8UNF - chains E and A of the 10 polymer chains in the assembly; structure by electron microscopy, 3.15 A resolution.

# Chain E
Protein: Sliding-clamp-loader large subunit
From: Tequatrovirus T4
Reference sequence: P04526 (LOADL_BPT4); residue numbers follow UniProt; this construct covers 1-319
Chain sequence (319 residues; each row starts with the number of its first residue):
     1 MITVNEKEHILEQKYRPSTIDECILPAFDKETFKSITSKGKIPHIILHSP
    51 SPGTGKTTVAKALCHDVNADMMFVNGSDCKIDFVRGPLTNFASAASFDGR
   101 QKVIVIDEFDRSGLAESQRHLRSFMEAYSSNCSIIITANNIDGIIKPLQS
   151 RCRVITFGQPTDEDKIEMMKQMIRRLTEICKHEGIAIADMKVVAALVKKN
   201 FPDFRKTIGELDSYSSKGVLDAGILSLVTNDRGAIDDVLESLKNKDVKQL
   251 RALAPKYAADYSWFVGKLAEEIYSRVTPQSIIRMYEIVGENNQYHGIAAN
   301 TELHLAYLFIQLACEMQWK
Metal / ion sites: Mg2+: Thr57 (together with ADP)
Residues lining bound ligands:
  - 08T ([[[(2R,3S,4R,5R)-5-(6-aminopurin-9-yl)-3,4-bis(oxidanyl)oxolan-2-yl]methoxy-oxidanyl-phosphoryl]oxy-oxidanyl-phosphoryl]oxy-tris(fluoranyl)beryllium): Glu126, Pro147, Arg151
  - ADP (adenosine-5'-diphosphate): Glu12, Gln13, Tyr15, Arg16, Pro17, Cys23, Ile24, Leu25, Ser49, Pro52, Gly53, Thr54, Gly55, Lys56, Thr57, Thr58, Phe204, Arg205, Ile208
Swiss-Prot annotation at these positions:
  - binding site (ATP): Glu12 to Tyr15, Ile24, Gly53 to Thr58, Arg205

# Chain A
Protein: Sliding-clamp-loader small subunit
From: Tequatrovirus T4
Reference sequence: P04527 (LOADS_BPT4); residue numbers follow UniProt; this construct covers 1-187
Chain sequence (187 residues; each row starts with the number of its first residue):
     1 MSLFKDDIQLNEHQVAWYSKDWTAVQSAADSFKEKAENEFFEIIGAINNK
    51 TKCSIAQKDYSKFMVENALSQFPECMPAVYAMNLIGSGLSDEAHFNYLMA
   101 AVPRGKRYGKWAKLVEDSTEVLIIKLLAKRYQVNTNDAINYKSILTKNGK
   151 LPLVLKELKGLVTDDFLKEVTKNVKEQKQLKKLALEW

# Chain E / chain A interface
Residue-residue contacts - 63 pairs, chain E then chain A:
  Glu8(E) - Tyr131(A)
  His9(E) - Tyr131(A)
  His9(E) - Lys150(A)
  His9(E) - Val154(A)
  His9(E) - Glu157(A)  salt bridge
  Ile10(E) - Tyr131(A)  hydrophobic
  Ile10(E) - Tyr141(A)  hydrophobic
  Glu12(E) - Tyr141(A)  hydrogen bond
  Gln13(E) - Tyr131(A)
  Gln13(E) - Tyr141(A)  hydrogen bond
  Phe73(E) - Gln132(A)
  Asn75(E) - Gln132(A)  hydrogen bond (side chain-backbone)
  Asn75(E) - Val133(A)
  Asn75(E) - Asn134(A)
  Ser77(E) - Asn134(A)  hydrogen bond
  Glu108(E) - Asn134(A)  hydrogen bond
  Glu108(E) - Asp137(A)
  Arg111(E) - Asn134(A)
  Arg111(E) - Asn136(A)
  Arg205(E) - Asp137(A)  salt bridge
  Arg205(E) - Asn140(A)
  Gly209(E) - Ile144(A)
  Asp212(E) - Ile144(A)
  Asp212(E) - Asn148(A)
  Ser213(E) - Lys147(A)
  Ser215(E) - Asn148(A)
  Ser216(E) - Lys147(A)
  Ser216(E) - Asn148(A)
  Val228(E) - Lys147(A)
  Asp231(E) - Asn140(A)  hydrogen bond
  Arg232(E) - Asn136(A)
  Arg232(E) - Asp137(A)  salt bridge
  Val247(E) - Pro73(A)  hydrophobic
  Lys248(E) - Gln71(A)
  Lys248(E) - Ala112(A)
  Arg251(E) - Ser70(A)  hydrogen bond
  Arg251(E) - Gln71(A)
  Arg251(E) - Ala112(A)
  Ala252(E) - Ala112(A)
  Ala252(E) - Lys113(A)
  Lys256(E) - Leu114(A)
  Tyr294(E) - Tyr80(A)
  Tyr294(E) - Leu84(A)
  Ile297(E) - Leu84(A)
  Ala298(E) - Asn83(A)
  Ala298(E) - Leu84(A)  hydrophobic
  Ala299(E) - Asn83(A)  hydrogen bond (backbone-backbone)
  Asn300(E) - Phe63(A)
  Asn300(E) - Asn67(A)
  Asn300(E) - Asn83(A)  hydrogen bond (backbone-side chain)
  Leu303(E) - Glu66(A)
  Leu303(E) - Ser70(A)
  Leu303(E) - Met76(A)
  Leu303(E) - Val79(A)  hydrophobic
  Leu303(E) - Asn83(A)
  His304(E) - Tyr80(A)
  His304(E) - Asn83(A)
  His304(E) - Leu84(A)
  Ala306(E) - Met76(A)  hydrophobic
  Tyr307(E) - Met76(A)
  Tyr307(E) - Tyr80(A)  hydrophobic
  Ile310(E) - Pro73(A)  hydrophobic
  Ile310(E) - Met76(A)  hydrophobic
Other interface residues (no listed pair), chain E (38 interface residues in all): Lys7, Leu11, Glu183, Asn291
Other interface residues (no listed pair), chain A (33 interface residues in all): Pro77, Arg130, Ser143, Leu145, Leu153

# Overview
38 residues of chain E face 33 of chain A across their interface, with 9 hydrogen bonds and 3 salt bridges.
Polar contacts include His9(E)-Glu157(A), Arg205(E)-Asp137(A) and Arg232(E)-Asp137(A). Ligands of chain E: ADP
and compound 08T.
Chain E is Sliding-clamp-loader large subunit and chain A is Sliding-clamp-loader small subunit, both from
Tequatrovirus T4; the structure, Cryo-EM structure of T4 Bacteriophage Clamp Loader with Sliding Clamp and
DNA, was determined by electron microscopy together with 8UH7, 8UK9 and 8UNH from the same study.
